PDB entry 3JUE | X-ray diffraction, 2.30 A resolution | chain A

== Chain A ==
Molecule: ARFGAP with coiled-coil, ANK repeat and PH domain-containing protein 1
From: Homo sapiens
Notes: fragment: ArfGAP and ANK repeat domain, residues 378-740
UniProtKB: Q15027 (ACAP1_HUMAN); residues 378-740 here = UniProt positions 378-740
Chain sequence (368 residues; row label = number of the first residue in the row):
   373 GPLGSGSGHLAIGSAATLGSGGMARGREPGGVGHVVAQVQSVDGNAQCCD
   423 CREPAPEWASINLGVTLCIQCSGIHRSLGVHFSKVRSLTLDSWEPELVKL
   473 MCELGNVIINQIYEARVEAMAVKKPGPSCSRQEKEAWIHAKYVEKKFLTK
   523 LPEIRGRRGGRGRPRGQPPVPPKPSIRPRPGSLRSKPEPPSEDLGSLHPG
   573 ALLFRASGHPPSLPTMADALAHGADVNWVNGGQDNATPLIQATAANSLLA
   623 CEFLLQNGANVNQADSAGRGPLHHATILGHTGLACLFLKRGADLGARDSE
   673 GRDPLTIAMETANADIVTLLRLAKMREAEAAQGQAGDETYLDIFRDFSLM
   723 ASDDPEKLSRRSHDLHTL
Not modelled in the structure: 373-403, 525-568, 698-740
Sequence notes: expression tag (373-377)
Metal / ion sites: Zn2+: Cys420, Cys423, Cys440, Cys443
UniProt features mapped onto this chain:
  - zinc finger: Cys420 to Cys443 (C4-type)
  - modified residue: Tyr485 (3'-nitrotyrosine), Ser554 (Phosphoserine)
  - mutagenesis: Thr389 (T389A: No effect on interaction with ITGB1), Arg448 (R448Q: Loss of GAP activity. No effect on GULP1 binding or association with endosomal tubules when coexpressed with PIP5K1C), Thr461 (T461A: No effect on interaction with ITGB1), Ser554 (S554A: Loss of phosphorylation by PKB, interaction with ITGB1 and ITGB1-dependent cell migration; S554D: Enhances interaction with ITGB1), Ser568 (S568A: No effect on interaction with ITGB1), Thr711 (T711A: No effect on interaction with ITGB1), Tyr712 (Y712F: No effect on interaction with ITGB1), Ser724 (S724A: Loss of phosphorylation at S-554, interaction with ITGB1 and ITGB1-dependent cell migration; S724D: Enhances interaction with ITGB1)
What the authors report for this chain:
  - Zn2+ coordination: Cys420, Cys423, Cys440, Cys443
  - post-translational modification sites: Ser554 (citing earlier work)
  - mutagenesis - S554D: increased binding to beta1
  - conformationally variable residues (order/disorder transition): Glu525 to Ser568

== Overview ==
Cys420, Cys423, Cys440 and Cys443 coordinate Zn2+. Curated annotation (UniProt) lists 8 mutagenesis sites.
From the paper: S554D increases binding to beta1; Zn2+ coordination by Cys420, Cys423 and Cys440 among others.
Chain A is ARFGAP with coiled-coil, ANK repeat and PH domain-containing protein 1 (Homo sapiens); the
structure, Crystal Structure of ArfGAP and ANK repeat domain of ACAP1, was determined by X-ray diffraction
(same publication as 3T9K and 4F1P).
